Entry 7D69 (electron microscopy, 3.57 A resolution); this record covers chains H and J of the 10 polymer chains in the assembly.

# Chain H
Name: Histone H2B
From: Giardia intestinalis
UniProt: V6TJV6 (V6TJV6_GIAIN); residues 0-129 here correspond to UniProt positions 20-149 (UniProt number = residue number + 20)
Chain sequence (133 residues; row label = number of the first residue in the row; numbers below 1 keep their minus sign (Gly-3 is residue -3)):
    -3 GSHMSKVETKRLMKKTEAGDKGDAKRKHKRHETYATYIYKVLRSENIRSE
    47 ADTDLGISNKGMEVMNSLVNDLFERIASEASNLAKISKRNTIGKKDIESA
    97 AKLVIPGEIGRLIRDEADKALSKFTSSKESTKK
Not modelled in the structure: -3 to 27, 124-129
Sequence notes: expression tag (-3 to -1)

# Chain J
Molecule: 601l DNA
From: synthetic construct
Sequence (145 nucleotides; numbered -12 to 132; the number before each row is that of its first residue; numbers below 1 keep their minus sign (DA-12 is residue -12)):
   -12 ATCACAATCCCGGTGCCGAGGCCGCTCAATTGGTCGTAGACAGCTCTAGC
    38 ACCGCTTAAACGCACGTACGGATTCCGTACGTGCGTTTAAGCGGTGCTAG
    88 AGCTGTCTACGACCAATTGAGCGGCCTCGGCACCGGGATTGTGAT
Not modelled in the structure: -12 to 0, 126-132

# How chain H and chain J interact
Residue-residue contacts - 10 pairs, chain H then chain J:
  Tyr35(H) - DG7(J)  phosphate contact
  Arg39(H) - DG8(J)  salt bridge to the phosphate
  Gly52(H) - DG7(J)  phosphate contact
  Asn55(H) - DA6(J)  phosphate contact
  Arg85(H) - DG26(J)  phosphate contact
  Arg85(H) - DA27(J)  salt bridge to the phosphate
  Asn86(H) - DA25(J)  phosphate contact
  Asn86(H) - DG26(J)  hydrogen bond to the phosphate
  Thr87(H) - DA25(J)  phosphate contact
  Thr87(H) - DG26(J)  hydrogen bond to the phosphate
Also at the interface, not in a pair above, chain H (10 interface residues in all): Asp50, Ile53, Lys84

# Summary
10 residues of chain H and 6 residues of chain J are in contact; the contacts include 2 hydrogen bonds and 2
salt bridges. Polar pairs include Asn86(H)-DG26(J), Thr87(H)-DG26(J) and Arg39(H)-DG8(J).
Chain H is Histone H2B (Giardia intestinalis) and chain J is 601l DNA (synthetic construct); the structure,
Cryo-EM structure of the nucleosome containing Giardia histones, was determined by electron microscopy.
